7M7P - chains A and T of the 3 polymer chains in the assembly; structure by X-ray diffraction, 1.80 A resolution.

== Chain A ==
Molecule: DNA polymerase eta
Source organism: Homo sapiens
Notes: EC 2.7.7.7
UniProt: Q9Y253 (POLH_HUMAN); residue numbers follow UniProt; this construct covers 1-432
Sequence (435 residues; numbered -2 to 432; the number before each row is that of its first residue; numbers below 1 keep their minus sign (Gly-2 is residue -2)):
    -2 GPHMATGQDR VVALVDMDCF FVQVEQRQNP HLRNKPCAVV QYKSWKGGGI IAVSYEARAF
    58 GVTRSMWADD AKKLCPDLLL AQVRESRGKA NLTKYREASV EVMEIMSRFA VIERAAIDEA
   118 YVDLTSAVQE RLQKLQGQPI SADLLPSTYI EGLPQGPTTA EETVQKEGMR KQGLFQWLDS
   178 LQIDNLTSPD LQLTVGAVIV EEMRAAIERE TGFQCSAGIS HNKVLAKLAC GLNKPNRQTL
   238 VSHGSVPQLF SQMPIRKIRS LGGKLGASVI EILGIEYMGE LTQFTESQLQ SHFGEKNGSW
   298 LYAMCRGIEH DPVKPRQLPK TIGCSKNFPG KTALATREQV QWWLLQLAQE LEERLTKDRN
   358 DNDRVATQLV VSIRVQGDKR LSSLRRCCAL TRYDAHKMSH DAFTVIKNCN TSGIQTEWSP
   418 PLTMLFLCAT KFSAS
Unresolved in the structure: 155-157, 410-412
Sequence notes: expression tag (-2 to 0); engineered mutation Ala113 (Ser in Q9Y253)
Bound ions: Mg2+ site 1: Asp13, Met14, Asp115 (together with DZ4); Mg2+ site 2: Asp13, Asp115, Glu116 (together with DZ4) (shared with 1 residue of chain P)
Residues lining bound ligands:
  - DZ4 (2'-deoxy-5'-O-[(R)-hydroxy{[(R)-hydroxy(phosphonooxy)phosphoryl]amino}phosphoryl]adenosine), molecule 1: Asp13, Met14, Asp15, Cys16, Phe17, Phe18, Ile48, Ala49, Tyr52, Arg55, Arg61, Ile114, Asp115, Glu116, Lys231
  - DZ4, molecule 2: Arg256, Ser257, Leu262, Lys293, Asn294, Trp297
UniProt features mapped onto this chain:
  - binding site (Mg(2+)): Asp13, Met14, Asp115, Glu116
  - binding site (Mn(2+)): Asp13, Met14, Asp115, Glu116
  - binding site (a 2'-deoxyribonucleoside 5'-triphosphate): Arg61
  - natural variant: Val37 (deletion: In XPV), Leu75 (deletion: In XPV), Arg93 (R93P: In XPV), Arg111 (R111H: In XPV), Thr122 (T122P: In XPV), Gly153 (G153D: In a breast cancer sample), Thr191 (T191P: In XPV), Gly263 (G263V: In XPV), Val266 (V266D: In XPV), Gly295 (G295R: In XPV), Arg361 (R361S: In XPV)
  - mutagenesis: Tyr52 (Y52A/F: Reduces DNA polymerase activity; Y52E: Reduces DNA polymerase activity. Increases fidelity of replication and reduces translesion bypass), Arg61 (R61A: Reduces enzymatic activity by two-thirds), Ser62 (S62G: Increased DNA polymerase activity and translesion bypass compared to wild-type), Ala68 (A68S/V: Severe reduction in thymine dimer translesion bypass), Asn324 to Pro326 (Reduces binding to chromatin and to monoubiquitinated PCNA. Abolishes binding to monoubiquitinated PCNA; when associated with 705-E--H-713 Del)
Reported in the primary citation:
  - mutagenesis - S113A (20-fold): decreased catalytic activity
  - mutagenesis - S113A: unchanged catalytic activity on 2'F-dA
  - mutagenesis - S113A: unchanged catalytic activity on RNA-terminated primers

== Chain T ==
Molecule: 12-nt DNA strand
Sequence (12 nucleotides; each row starts with the number of its first residue):
     2 CATTTTGACG CT

== How chain A and chain T interact ==
Residue-residue contacts (39):
  Gln38(A) - DT5(T)  hydrogen bond to the base
  Gln38(A) - DT6(T)  sugar contact
  Tyr39(A) - DT5(T)  phosphate contact
  Tyr39(A) - DT6(T)  hydrogen bond to the phosphate
  Trp42(A) - DA3(T)  stacking on the base
  Ser62(A) - DT4(T)  base contact
  Trp64(A) - DA3(T)  phosphate contact
  Trp64(A) - DT4(T)  sugar contact
  Lys86(A) - DT7(T)  salt bridge to the phosphate
  Leu89(A) - DT6(T)  phosphate contact
  Leu89(A) - DT7(T)  phosphate contact
  Arg93(A) - DT7(T)  salt bridge to the phosphate
  Arg93(A) - DG8(T)  salt bridge to the phosphate
  Lys293(A) - DG11(T)  phosphate contact
  Lys311(A) - DC10(T)  phosphate contact
  Arg313(A) - DA9(T)  salt bridge to the phosphate
  Pro316(A) - DA9(T)  phosphate contact
  Lys317(A) - DA9(T)  hydrogen bond to the phosphate
  Lys317(A) - DC10(T)  salt bridge to the phosphate
  Thr318(A) - DG8(T)  sugar contact
  Thr318(A) - DA9(T)  hydrogen bond to the phosphate
  Ile319(A) - DG8(T)  phosphate contact
  Gly320(A) - DT7(T)  sugar contact
  Gly320(A) - DG8(T)  hydrogen bond to the phosphate
  Cys321(A) - DT7(T)  phosphate contact
  Ser322(A) - DT6(T)  sugar contact
  Ser322(A) - DT7(T)  hydrogen bond to the phosphate
  Lys323(A) - DT6(T)  salt bridge to the phosphate
  Asn324(A) - DT5(T)  hydrogen bond to the phosphate
  Asn324(A) - DT6(T)  hydrogen bond to the phosphate
  Pro326(A) - DC2(T)  phosphate contact
  Pro326(A) - DA3(T)  sugar contact
  Gly327(A) - DC2(T)  hydrogen bond to the phosphate
  Gly327(A) - DA3(T)  phosphate contact
  Thr329(A) - DA3(T)  base contact
  Arg351(A) - DT7(T)  salt bridge to the phosphate
  Arg351(A) - DG8(T)  salt bridge to the phosphate
  Leu378(A) - DT7(T)  base contact
  Met421(A) - DT7(T)  base contact
Other interface residues (no listed pair), chain A (31 interface residues in all): Ile48, Ala87, Arg111, Leu315, Glu347
Other interface residues (no listed pair), chain T (11 interface residues in all): DC12

== Overview ==
31 residues of chain A face 11 of chain T across their interface, with 9 hydrogen bonds, 8 salt bridges and 1
aromatic stacking contact. Among the polar pairs are Gln38(A)-DT5(T), Tyr39(A)-DT6(T) and Lys317(A)-DA9(T).
The paper reports that S113A of chain A reduces catalytic activity; S113A of chain A leaves catalytic activity
on 2'F-dA unchanged.
Here chain A is DNA polymerase eta (Homo sapiens) and chain T is a 12-nt DNA strand. Entry 7M7P (Human DNA Pol
eta S113A with dA-ended primer and dAMPNPP) was determined by X-ray diffraction together with 7M7L, 7M7M,
7M7N, 7M7O, 7M7Q, 7M7R and 19 further entries from the same study.
